PDB entry 7SDC | X-ray diffraction, 1.85 A resolution | chain A

# Chain A
Name: 3C-like proteinase
Organism: Severe acute respiratory syndrome coronavirus 2
UniProtKB: P0DTD1 (R1AB_SARS2); residues 1-306 here correspond to UniProt positions 3264-3569 (UniProt number = residue number + 3263)
Sequence (306 residues; numbered 1 to 306; the number before each row is that of its first residue):
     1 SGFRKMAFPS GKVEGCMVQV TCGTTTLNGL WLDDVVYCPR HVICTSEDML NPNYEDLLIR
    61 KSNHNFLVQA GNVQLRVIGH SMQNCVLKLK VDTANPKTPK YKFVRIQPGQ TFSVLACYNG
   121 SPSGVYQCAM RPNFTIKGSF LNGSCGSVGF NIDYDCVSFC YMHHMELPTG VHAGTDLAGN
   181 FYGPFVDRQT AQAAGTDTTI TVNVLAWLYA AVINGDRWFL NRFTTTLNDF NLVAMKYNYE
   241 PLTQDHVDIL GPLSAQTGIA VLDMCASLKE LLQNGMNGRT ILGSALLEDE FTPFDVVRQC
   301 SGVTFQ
Covalently attached groups: MI-09 (I80) linked to C145
Differences from the reference sequence: conflict A178 (Glu3441 in P0DTD1)
Residues lining bound ligands: MI-09 (I80; (1R,2S,5S)-N-{(2S)-1-hydroxy-3-[(3S)-2-oxopyrrolidin-3-yl]propan-2-yl}-6,6-dimethyl-3-{[4-(trifluoromethoxy)phenoxy]acetyl}-3-azabicyclo[3.1.0]hexane-2-carboxamide): H41, M49, Y54, F140, L141, N142, G143, S144, H163, H164, M165, E166, P168, H172, D187, R188, Q189, T190, A191, Q192
Swiss-Prot annotation at these positions:
  - active site: H41 (For 3CL-PRO activity), C145 (Nucleophile)
  - site: Q306 (Cleavage)
  - cross-link (Glycyl lysine isopeptide (Lys-Gly)): K5 (interchain with G-Cter in ubiquitin), K90 (interchain with G-Cter in ubiquitin)
What the authors report for this chain:
  - binding site for MI-09: C145
  - conformationally variable residues (side-chain flip): Q189
  - catalytic residues: C145 (citing earlier work)

# Summary
Covalently linked MI-09: at C145. UniProt lists active-site residues H41 and C145. From the paper: the
catalytic residue C145; a binding site for MI-09 at C145.
Chain A is 3C-like proteinase (Severe acute respiratory syndrome coronavirus 2); the structure, Structure of
the SARS-CoV-2 main protease in complex with inhibitor MI-09, was determined by X-ray diffraction together
with 8STY, 8STZ, 7SD9 and 7SDA from the same study.
